Entry 1ML5 (electron microscopy, 14.00 A resolution (very low resolution: no residue pairs are listed; an interface is given only as per-side residue counts)); this record covers chains A and F of the 45 polymer chains in the assembly.

[Chain A]
Molecule: 30S 16S ribosomal RNA
Organism: Escherichia coli
Sequence (1522 nucleotides; numbered 0 to 1544 plus 19 insertion-coded residues; 42 numbers in that range are skipped by the numbering (no residue carries them; nothing is unmodelled there); the number before each row is that of its first residue; a row labelled like 186A-186F holds insertion residues (186A, then the next letters in order); numbering starts at 0):
     0 UUUGUUGGAGAGUUUGAUCCUGGCUCAGGGUGAACGCUGGCGGCGUGCCU
    50 AAGACAUGCAAGUCGUGCGG
    73 GCCGCGGGGU
    84 UUUACUCCGU
    95 GGU
    99 C
   101 AGCGGCGGACGGGUGAGUAACGCGUGGGU
  129A G
   130 ACCUACCCGGAAGAGGGGGACAACCCGGGGAAACUCGGGCUAAUCCCCCA
   180 UGUGGAC
186A-186F CCGCCC
   187 CUUG
191A-191F GGGUGU
   191 GUCCAAAGGGC
   208 UUU
   216 GCCCGCUUCCGGAUGGGCCCGCGUCCCAUCAGCUAGUUGGUGGGGUAAUG
   266 GCCCACCAAGGCGACGACGGGUAGCCGGUCUGAGAGGAUGGCCGGCCACA
   316 GGGGCACUGAGACACGGGCCCCACUCCUACGGGAGGCAGCAGUUAGGAAU
   366 CUUCCGCAAUGGGCGCAAGCCUGACGGAGCGACGCCGCUUGGAGGAAGAA
   416 GCCCUUCGGGGUGUAAACUCCUGAA
   442 CCCGGGACGAAACCCCC
   464 GACGA
   474 GGGGACUGACGGUACCGGGGUAAUA
   500 GCGCCGGCCAACUCCGUGCCAGCAGCCGCGGUAAUACGGAGGGCGCGAGC
   550 GUUACCCGGAUUCACUGGGCGUAAAGGGCGUGUAGGCGGCCUGGGGCGUC
   600 CCAUGUGAAAGACCACGGCUCAACCGUGGGGGAGCGUGGGAUACGCUCAG
   650 GCUAGACGGUGGGAGAGGGUGGUGGAAUUCCCGGAGUAGCGGUGAAAUGC
   700 GCAGAUACCGGGAGGAACGCCGAUGGCGAAGGCAGCCACCUGGUCCACCC
   750 GUGACGCUGAGGCGCGAAAGCGUGGGGAGCAAACCGGAUUAGAUACCCGG
   800 GUAGUCCACGCCCUAAACGAUGCGCGCUAGGUCUCUGGG
   841 UCU
   848 CCUGGGGGCCGAAGCUAACGCGUUAAGCGCGCCGCCUGGGGAGUACGGCC
   898 GCAAGGCUGAAACUCAAAGGAAUUGACGGGGGCCCGCACAAGCGGUGGAG
   948 CAUGUGGUUUAAUUCGAAGCAACGCGAAGAACCUUACCAGGCCUUGACAU
   998 G
  998A C
   999 UAGGGAACCCGGGUGAAAGCCUGGGGUGCC
1028A-1028B CC
  1029 GCGA
1032A-1032B GG
  1033 GGAGCCCUAGCACAGGUGCUGCAUGGCCGUCGUCAGCUCGUGCCGUGAGG
  1083 UGUUGGGUUAAGUCCCGCAACGAGCGCAACCCCCGCCGUUAGUUGCCAGC
  1133 GGUUCGGCCGGGCACUCUAACGGGACUGCCCGCGA
  1169 AAGCGGGAGGAAGGAGGGGACGACGUCUGGUCAGCAUGGCCCUUACGGCC
  1219 UGGGCGACACACGUGCUACAAUGCCCACUACAAAGCGAUGCCACCCGGCA
  1269 ACGGGGAGCUAAUCGCAAAAAGGUGGGCCCAGUUCGGAUUGGGGUCUGCA
  1319 ACCCGACCCCAUGAAGCCGGAAUCGCUAGUAAUCGCGGAUCAGC
 1362A C
  1363 AUGCCGCGGUGAAUACGUUCCCGGGCCUUGUACACACCGCCCGUCACGCC
  1413 AUGGGAGCGGGCUCUACCCGAAGUCGCCGGG
  1446 AGCCUACGGG
  1459 CAGGCGCCGAGGGUAGGGCCCGUGACUGGGGCGAAGUCGUAACAAGGUAG
  1509 CUGUACCGGAAGGUGCGGCUGGAUCACCUCCUUUCU
Disordered / not traced: 0, 1543-1544

[Chain F]
Name: 30S ribosomal protein S3
Organism: Escherichia coli
Sequence (239 residues; numbered 1 to 239; the number before each row is that of its first residue):
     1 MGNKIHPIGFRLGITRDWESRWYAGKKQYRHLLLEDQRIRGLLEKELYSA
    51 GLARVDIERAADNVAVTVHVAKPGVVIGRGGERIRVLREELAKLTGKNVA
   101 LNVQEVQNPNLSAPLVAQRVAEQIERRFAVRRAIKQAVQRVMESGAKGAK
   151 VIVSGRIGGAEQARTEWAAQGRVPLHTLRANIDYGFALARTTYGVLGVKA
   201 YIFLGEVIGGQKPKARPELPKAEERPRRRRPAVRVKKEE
Disordered / not traced: 1, 208-239

[Interface between chain A and chain F]
At this resolution (14 A) residue pairs are not listed: 5 residues of chain A and 6 of chain F lie at the interface.

[Overview]
5 residues of chain A face 6 of chain F across their interface.
Chain A is 30S 16S ribosomal RNA and chain F is 30S ribosomal protein S3, both from Escherichia coli; the
structure, Structure of the E. coli ribosomal termination complex with release factor 2, was determined by
electron microscopy.
